Entry 6T73 (X-ray diffraction, 3.44 A resolution); this record covers chains A and B.

Chain A (and B):
Protein: Ptaureo1a lov2 domain
Organism: Phaeodactylum tricornutum
Notes: chain B of this document is another copy of the same molecule, construct and numbering; everything in this record applies to it too
UniProtKB: A0A140UHJ0 (A0A140UHJ0_PHATR); residues 237-378 here correspond to UniProt positions 1-142 (UniProt number = residue number - 236)
Chain sequence (162 residues; each row starts with the number of its first residue):
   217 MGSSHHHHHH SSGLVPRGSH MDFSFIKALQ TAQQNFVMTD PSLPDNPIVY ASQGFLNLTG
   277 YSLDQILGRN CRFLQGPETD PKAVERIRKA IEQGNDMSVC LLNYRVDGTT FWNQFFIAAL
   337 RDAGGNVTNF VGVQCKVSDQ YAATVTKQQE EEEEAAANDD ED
Disordered / not traced: 217-234, 371-378
Sequence notes: initiating methionine (217); expression tag (218-236); conflict M254 (Val18 in A0A140UHJ0)
Ligand contacts: FMN (flavin mononucleotide): V253, T255, N262, N286, C287, R288, L290, Q291, V300, I303, R304, I307, L317, N319, N329, F331, I333, F346, V347, G348, Q350

How chain A and chain B interact:
Contacting residue pairs (68):
  S235(A) with Q309(B), hydrogen bond (backbone-backbone); G310(B), hydrogen bond (backbone-backbone); N311(B), hydrogen bond (backbone-side chain); R337(B)
  H236(A) with N311(B), hydrogen bond (backbone-side chain); D312(B), hydrogen bond (backbone-backbone)
  M237(A) with N311(B); D312(B)
  D238(A) with R302(B), salt bridge; D312(B), hydrogen bond (backbone-backbone); M313(B)
  S240(A) with R302(B), hydrogen bond; S314(B), hydrogen bond (backbone-side chain)
  F241(A) with D312(B); M313(B); S314(B), hydrogen bond (backbone-side chain); F332(B), hydrophobic; I333(B)
  K243(A) with Q364(B), hydrogen bond
  A244(A) with S314(B); Q330(B); F332(B)
  L245(A) with F332(B)
  T247(A) with Y357(B)
  A248(A) with F332(B), hydrophobic
  Q250(A) with C351(B)
  F252(A) with V349(B), hydrophobic
  R302(A) with D238(B), salt bridge; S240(B), hydrogen bond
  Q309(A) with S235(B), hydrogen bond (backbone-backbone)
  G310(A) with S235(B), hydrogen bond (backbone-backbone)
  N311(A) with S235(B), hydrogen bond (side chain-backbone); H236(B), hydrogen bond (side chain-backbone); M237(B); D238(B)
  D312(A) with H236(B); M237(B); D238(B), hydrogen bond (backbone-backbone); F241(B); L336(B)
  M313(A) with F241(B)
  S314(A) with S240(B), hydrogen bond (side chain-backbone); F241(B); A244(B)
  Q330(A) with A244(B)
  F332(A) with A244(B); L245(B); A248(B), hydrophobic; F252(B), hydrophobic
  I333(A) with F241(B)
  L336(A) with D312(B); L336(B), hydrophobic
  R337(A) with S235(B); R337(B); D338(B)
  D338(A) with R337(B); G341(B)
  A339(A) with R337(B); G340(B); G341(B)
  G340(A) with A339(B)
  G341(A) with D338(B); A339(B); G341(B)
  V349(A) with F252(B), hydrophobic
  C351(A) with Q250(B)
  Y357(A) with T247(B)
  Q364(A) with K243(B), hydrogen bond
Interface residues without a listed pair, chain A (34 interface residues in all): A334
Interface residues without a listed pair, chain B (35 interface residues in all): A334, A335

Summary:
34 residues of chain A face 35 of chain B across their interface, with 18 hydrogen bonds and 2 salt bridges.
Polar pairs include D238(A)-R302(B), S235(A)-N311(B) and H236(A)-N311(B). Bound to chain A: flavin
mononucleotide.
Chain A and chain B are both Ptaureo1a lov2 domain (Phaeodactylum tricornutum); the structure, New
antiparallel dimer of aureochrome 1a LOV domain mutants from Phaeodactylum tricornutum, was determined by
X-ray diffraction (same publication as 6T74).
